PDB entry 7PQH | electron microscopy, 3.87 A resolution | chains E and J of the 12 polymer chains in the assembly

== Chain E ==
Protein: Serine/threonine-protein kinase TOR2
From: Saccharomyces cerevisiae
Notes: EC 2.7.1.67, 2.7.11.1
Reference sequence: P32600 (TOR2_YEAST); numbering as in UniProt (aligned over 1-2474)
Chain sequence (2474 residues; numbered 1 to 2474; the number before each row is that of its first residue):
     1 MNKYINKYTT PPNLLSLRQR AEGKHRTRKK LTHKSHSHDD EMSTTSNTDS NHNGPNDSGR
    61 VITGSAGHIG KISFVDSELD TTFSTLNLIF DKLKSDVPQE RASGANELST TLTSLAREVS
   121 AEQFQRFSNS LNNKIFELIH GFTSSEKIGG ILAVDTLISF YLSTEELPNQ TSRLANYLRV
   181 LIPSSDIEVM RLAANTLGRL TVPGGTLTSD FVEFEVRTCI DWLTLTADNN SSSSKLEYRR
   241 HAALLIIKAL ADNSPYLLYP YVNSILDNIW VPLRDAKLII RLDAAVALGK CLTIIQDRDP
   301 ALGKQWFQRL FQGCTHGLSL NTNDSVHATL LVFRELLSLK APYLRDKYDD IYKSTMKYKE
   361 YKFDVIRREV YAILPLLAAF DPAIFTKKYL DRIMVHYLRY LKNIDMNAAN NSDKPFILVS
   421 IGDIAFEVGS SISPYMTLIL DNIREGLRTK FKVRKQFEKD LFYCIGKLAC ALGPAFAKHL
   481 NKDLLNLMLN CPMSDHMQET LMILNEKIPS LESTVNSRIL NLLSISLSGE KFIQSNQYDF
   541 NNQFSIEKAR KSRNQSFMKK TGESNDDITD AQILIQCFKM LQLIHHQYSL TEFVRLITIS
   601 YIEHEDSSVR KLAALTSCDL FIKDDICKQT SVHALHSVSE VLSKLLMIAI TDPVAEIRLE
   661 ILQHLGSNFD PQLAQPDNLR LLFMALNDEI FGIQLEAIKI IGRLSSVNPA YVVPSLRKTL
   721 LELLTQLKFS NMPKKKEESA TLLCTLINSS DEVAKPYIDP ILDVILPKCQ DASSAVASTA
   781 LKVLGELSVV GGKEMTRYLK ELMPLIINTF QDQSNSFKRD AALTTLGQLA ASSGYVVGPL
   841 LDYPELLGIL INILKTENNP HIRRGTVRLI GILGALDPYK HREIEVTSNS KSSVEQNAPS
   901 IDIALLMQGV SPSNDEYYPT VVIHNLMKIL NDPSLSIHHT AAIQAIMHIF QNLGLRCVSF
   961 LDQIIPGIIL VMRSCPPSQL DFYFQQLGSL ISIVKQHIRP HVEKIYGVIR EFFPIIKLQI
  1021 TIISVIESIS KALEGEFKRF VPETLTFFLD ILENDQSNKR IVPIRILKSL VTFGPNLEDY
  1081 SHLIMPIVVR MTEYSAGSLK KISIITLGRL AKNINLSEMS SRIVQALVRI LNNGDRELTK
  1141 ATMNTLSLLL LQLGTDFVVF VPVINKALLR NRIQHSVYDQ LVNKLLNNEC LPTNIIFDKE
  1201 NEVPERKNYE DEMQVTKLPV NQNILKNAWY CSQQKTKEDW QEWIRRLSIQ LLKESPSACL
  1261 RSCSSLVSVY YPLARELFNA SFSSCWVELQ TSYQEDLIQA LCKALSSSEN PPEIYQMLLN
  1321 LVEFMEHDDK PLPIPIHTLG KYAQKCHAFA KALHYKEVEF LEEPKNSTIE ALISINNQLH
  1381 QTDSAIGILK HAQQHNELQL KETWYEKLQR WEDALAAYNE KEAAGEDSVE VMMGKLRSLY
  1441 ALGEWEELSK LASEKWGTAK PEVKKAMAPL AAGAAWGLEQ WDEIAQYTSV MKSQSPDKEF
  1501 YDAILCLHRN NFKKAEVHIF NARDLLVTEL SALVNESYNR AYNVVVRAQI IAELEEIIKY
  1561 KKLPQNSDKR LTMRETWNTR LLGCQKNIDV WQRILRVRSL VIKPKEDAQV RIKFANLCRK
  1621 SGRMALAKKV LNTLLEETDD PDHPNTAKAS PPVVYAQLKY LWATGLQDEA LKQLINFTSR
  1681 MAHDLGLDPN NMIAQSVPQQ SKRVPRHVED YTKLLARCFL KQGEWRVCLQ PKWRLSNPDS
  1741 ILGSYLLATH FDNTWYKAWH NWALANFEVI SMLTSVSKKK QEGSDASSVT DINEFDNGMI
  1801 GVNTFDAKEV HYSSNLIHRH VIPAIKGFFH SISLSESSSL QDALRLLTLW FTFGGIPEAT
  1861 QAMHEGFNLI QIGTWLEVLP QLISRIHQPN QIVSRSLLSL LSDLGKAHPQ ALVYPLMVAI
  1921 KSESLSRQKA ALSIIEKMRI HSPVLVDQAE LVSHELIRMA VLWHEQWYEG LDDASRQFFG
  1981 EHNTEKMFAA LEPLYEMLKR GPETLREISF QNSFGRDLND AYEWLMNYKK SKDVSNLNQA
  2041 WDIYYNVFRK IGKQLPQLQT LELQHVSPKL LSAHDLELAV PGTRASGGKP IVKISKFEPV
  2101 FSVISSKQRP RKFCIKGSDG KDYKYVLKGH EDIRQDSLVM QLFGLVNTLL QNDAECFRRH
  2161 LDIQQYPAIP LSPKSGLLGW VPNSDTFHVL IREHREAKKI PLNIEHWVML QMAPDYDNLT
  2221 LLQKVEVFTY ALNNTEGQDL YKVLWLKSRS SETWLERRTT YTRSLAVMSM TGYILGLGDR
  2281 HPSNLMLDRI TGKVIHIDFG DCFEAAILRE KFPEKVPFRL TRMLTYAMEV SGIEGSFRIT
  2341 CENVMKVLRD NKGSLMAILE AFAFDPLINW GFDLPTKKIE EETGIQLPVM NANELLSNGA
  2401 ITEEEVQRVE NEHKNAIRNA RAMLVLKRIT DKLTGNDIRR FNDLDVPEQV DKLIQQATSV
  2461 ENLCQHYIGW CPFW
Unresolved in the structure: 1-84, 538-542, 562-567, 884-901, 1193-1216, 1637-1646, 1689-1703, 1777-1812, 2375-2412
UniProt features mapped onto this chain:
  - region: V2103 to R2109 (G-loop), G2276 to N2284 (Catalytic loop), H2296 to T2321 (Activation loop)
  - modified residue: T10 (Phosphothreonine)
  - mutagenesis: S1975 (S1975I: In TOR2-1; confers resistance to rapamycin), G2129 (G2129R: Causes defect in receptor endocytosis), D2279 (D2279A: Loss of function), D2298 (D2298E: Loss of kinase activity)

== Chain J ==
Protein: Target of rapamycin complex 1 subunit KOG1
From: Saccharomyces cerevisiae
Reference sequence: P38873 (KOG1_YEAST); numbering as in UniProt (aligned over 1-1557)
Chain sequence (1608 residues; each row starts with the number of its first residue):
     1 MPEIYGPQPL KPLNTVMRHG FEEQYQSDQL LQSLANDFIF YFDDKRHKTN GNPIPEEDKQ
    61 RDVNRYYQPI TDWKIMKDRQ KTVSAALLLC LNLGVDPPDV MKTHPCARVE AWVDPLNFQD
   121 SKKAIEQIGK NLQAQYETLS LRTRYKQSLD PCVEDVKRFC NSLRRTSKED RILFHYNGHG
   181 VPKPTKSGEI WVFNRGYTQY IPVSLYDLQT WLGAPCIFVY DCNSAENILI NFQKFVQKRI
   241 KDDEEGNHDV AAPSPTSAYQ DCFQLASCTS DELLLMSPEL PADLFSCCLT CPIEISIRIF
   301 LMQSPLKDSK YKIFFENSTS NQPFGDSKNS FKSKIPNVNI PGMLSDRRTP LGELNWIFTA
   361 ITDTIAWTSL PRPLFKKLFR HDLMIAALFR NFLLAKRIMP WYNCHPVSDP ELPDSITTHP
   421 MWKSWDLAMD EVLTKIVIDL KNAPPATALE SQMILQQQET LQNGGSSKSN AQDTKAGSIQ
   481 TQSRFAVANL STMSLVNNPA LQSRKSISLQ SSQQQLQQQQ QQQQQFTGFF EQNLTAFELW
   541 LKYASNVRHP PEQLPIVLQV LLSQVHRIRA LVLLSRFLDL GPWAVYLSLS IGIFPYVLKL
   601 LQSPAPELKP ILVFIWARIM SIDYKNTQSE LIKEKGYMYF VTVLVPDWGV NGMSATNGSA
   661 MINSGNPLTM TASQNINGPS SRYYERQQGN RTSNLGHNNL PFYHSNDTTD EQKAMAVFVL
   721 ASFVRNFPLG QKNCFSLELV NKLCFYIDNS EIPLLRQWCV ILLGLLFADN PLNRFVCMNT
   781 GAVEILLKSL KDPVPEVRTA SIFALKHFIS GFQDAEVILR LQQEFEEQYQ QLHSQLQHLQ
   841 NQSHLQQQQS QQQQQHLEQQ QMKIEKQIRH CQVMQNQLEV IDLRKLKRQE IGNLISILPL
   901 INDGSSLVRK ELVVYFSHIV SRYSNFFIVV VFNDLLEEIK LLEKSDINTR NTSDKYSVSQ
   961 GSIFYTVWKS LLILAEDPFL ENKELSKQVI DYILLELSAH KELGGPFAVM EKFLLKRSSK
  1021 AHQTGKFGFN SSQVQFVKSS LRSFSPNERV DNNAFKKEQQ QHDPKISHPM RTSLAKLFQS
  1081 LGFSESNSDS DTQSSNTSMK SHTSKKGPSG LYLLNGNNNI YPTAETPRFR KHTEPLQLPL
  1141 NSSFLDYSRE YFQEPQMKKQ EADEPGSVEY NARLWRRNRN ETIIQETQGE KKLSIYGNWS
  1201 KKLISLNNKS QPKLMKFAQF EDQLITADDR STITVFDWEK GKTLSKFSNG TPFGTKVTDL
  1261 KLINEDDSAL LLTGSSDGVI KIYRDYQDVD TFKIVSAWRG LTDMLLTPRS TGLLTEWLQI
  1321 RGSLLTTGDV KVIRVWDAHT ETVEVDIPAK TSSLITSLTA DQLAGNIFVA GFADGSLRVY
  1381 DRRLDPRDSM IRRWRAGNDK QGVWINNVHL QRGGYRELVS GATNGVVELW DIRSEDPVES
  1441 FVDQNVTSQY GSQQKPTTMT CMQVHEHAPI IATGTKQIKI WTTSGDLLNS FKNSHNNGVT
  1501 STLAATGIPK SLSYSSTSDA FLSSMAFHPH RMMIAATNSH DSIVNIYKCE DERIDYFRTL
  1561 QVDKRRWKKN FIAVSAANRF KKISSSGALD YDIPTTASVD GSENLYFQ
Unresolved in the structure: 1-38, 313-332, 443-525, 647-707, 944-959, 1017-1067, 1087-1094, 1111-1131, 1443-1457, 1495-1519, 1552-1608
Disulfides: C216-C262
Reported in the primary citation:
  - mutagenesis - R884D: decreased localization
  - mutagenesis - L762P, L766P, C777R, I802N, A804E, L900P, L912Q: decreased growth

== How chain E and chain J interact ==
Pairs across the interface - 23 pairs, chain E then chain J:
  T1291(E) - H1068(J)  hydrogen bond (side chain-backbone)
  W2024(E) - Q840(J)
  Q2039(E) - L836(J)
  Q2039(E) - Q840(J)  hydrogen bond
  Q2039(E) - E865(J)  hydrogen bond
  D2042(E) - Y829(J)  hydrogen bond
  D2042(E) - I868(J)
  D2042(E) - Q872(J)  hydrogen bond
  I2043(E) - Q837(J)
  Y2045(E) - Q872(J)
  Y2045(E) - N876(J)  hydrogen bond
  N2046(E) - Y829(J)
  N2046(E) - Q830(J)
  K2053(E) - Q822(J)  hydrogen bond
  K2053(E) - E826(J)  salt bridge
  K2198(E) - Q1079(J)
  K2199(E) - F1083(J)
  W2207(E) - R884(J)
  W2207(E) - K885(J)
  W2207(E) - R888(J)
  W2207(E) - S1086(J)
  Q2211(E) - R888(J)
  P2214(E) - K885(J)
Other interface residues (no listed pair), chain E (14 interface residues in all): L2210
Other interface residues (no listed pair), chain J (20 interface residues in all): H833, Q861
From the paper, about this interface:
  - specific contacts: K885(J)-W2207(E)

== Overview ==
The interface between chain E and chain J involves 14 residues on one side and 20 on the other, with 7
hydrogen bonds and 1 salt bridge. Polar pairs include K2053(E)-E826(J), T1291(E)-H1068(J) and
Q2039(E)-Q840(J). The paper describes a contact between K885(J) and W2207(E). The paper reports that L762P,
L766P and C777R of chain J, among others, reduce growth; R884D of chain J reduces localization; 8
substitutions were tested in all.
Chain E is Serine/threonine-protein kinase TOR2 and chain J is Target of rapamycin complex 1 subunit KOG1,
both from Saccharomyces cerevisiae; the structure, Cryo-EM structure of Saccharomyces cerevisiae TOROID (TORC1
Organized in Inhibited Domains), was determined by electron microscopy.
